7OQC - chains 1 and h of the 18 polymer chains in the assembly; structure by electron microscopy, 4.10 A resolution (low resolution: residue-level contacts below are approximate; hydrogen-bond / salt-bridge calls are withheld).

[Chain 1]
Molecule: U1 snRNA
Organism: Saccharomyces cerevisiae
Sequence (568 nucleotides; numbered 1 to 568; the number before each row is that of its first residue):
     1 AUACUUACCU UAAGAUAUCA GAGGAGAUCA AGAAGUCCUA CUGAUCAAAC AUGCGCUUCC
    61 AAUAGUAGAA GGACGUUAAG CAUUUAUCAU UGAACUAUAA UUGUUCAUUG AAGUCAUUGA
   121 UGCAAACUCC UUGGUCACAC ACACAUACGG CGCGGAAGGC GUGUUUGCUG ACGUUUCCAU
   181 UCCCUUGUUU CAAUCAUUGG UUAAUCCCUU GAUUCCUUUG GGGAUUUUUG GGUUAAACUG
   241 AUUUUUGGGG CCCUUUGUUU CUUCUGCCUG GAGAAGUUUG ACACCAAAUU CAAAUUGGUG
   301 UUAGGGGAGC UGGGGCCUUU CAAAAGAGAG CUUUGUAGAG GCAUUCUUUU UGACUACUUU
   361 UCUCUAGCGU GCCAUUUUAG UUUUUGACGG CAGAUUCGAA UGAACUUAAG UUUAUGAUGA
   421 AGGUAUGGCU GUUGAGAUUA UUUGGUCGGG AUUGUAGUUU GAAGAUGUGC UCUUUUGAGC
   481 AGUCUCAACU UUGCUCGUUC CCGUUAUGGG AAAAAUUUUG GAAGGUCUUG GUAGGAACGG
   541 GUGGAUCUUA UAAUUUUUGA UUUAUUUU
Not modelled in the structure: 27-33, 566-568

[Chain h]
Protein: Small nuclear ribonucleoprotein Sm D1
Organism: Saccharomyces cerevisiae
Reference sequence: Q02260 (SMD1_YEAST); the construct has insertions or renumbered stretches relative to UniProt, so the offset changes along the chain: 1-49 = UniProt 1-49; 51-73 = UniProt 50-72; 78-146 = UniProt 78-146
Sequence (146 residues; numbered 1 to 146 plus 5 insertion-coded residues; 5 numbers in that range are skipped by the numbering (no residue carries them; nothing is unmodelled there); the number before each row is that of its first residue; a row labelled like 73A-73E holds insertion residues (73A, then the next letters in order)):
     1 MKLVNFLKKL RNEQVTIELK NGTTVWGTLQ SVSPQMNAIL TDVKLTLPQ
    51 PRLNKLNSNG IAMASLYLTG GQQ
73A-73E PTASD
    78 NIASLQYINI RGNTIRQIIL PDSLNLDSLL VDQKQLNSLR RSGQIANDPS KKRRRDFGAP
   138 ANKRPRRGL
Not modelled in the structure: 51-57, 73A-73E, 120-146
Curated features (UniProtKB/Swiss-Prot):
  - motif: Lys128 to Arg144 (Nuclear localization signal)

[How chain 1 and chain h interact]
Pairs across the interface - 18 pairs, chain 1 then chain h:
  G35(1) with Arg117(h)
  U36(1) with Arg117(h)
  A47(1) with Arg11(h)
  C547(1) with Pro34(h)
  U548(1) with Pro34(h)
  U549(1) with Lys2(h)
  A552(1) with Lys2(h)
  U557(1) with Gln35(h); Asn37(h); Arg88(h); Asn90(h)
  G559(1) with Lys20(h); Arg93(h)
  U561(1) with Ile61(h)
  U562(1) with Lys20(h); Asn21(h); Asn59(h)
  U563(1) with Ser58(h)
Other interface residues (no listed pair), chain 1 (15 interface residues in all): C46, U556, U558
Other interface residues (no listed pair), chain h (17 interface residues in all): Val4, Gly22, Arg118

[In short]
15 residues of chain 1 face 17 of chain h across their interface.
Chain 1 is U1 snRNA and chain h is Small nuclear ribonucleoprotein Sm D1, both from Saccharomyces cerevisiae;
the structure, The U1 part of Saccharomyces cerevisiae spliceosomal pre-A complex (delta BS-A ACT1), was
determined by electron microscopy together with 7OQB and 7OQE from the same study.
